Entry 1P3L (X-ray diffraction, 2.40 A resolution); this record covers chains A and E of the 10 polymer chains in the assembly.

Chain A:
Name: Histone H3
From: Xenopus laevis
UniProt: Q7ZT64 (Q7ZT64_9ZZZZ); residues 401-535 here correspond to UniProt positions 2-136 (UniProt number = residue number - 399)
Amino-acid sequence (135 residues; each row starts with the number of its first residue):
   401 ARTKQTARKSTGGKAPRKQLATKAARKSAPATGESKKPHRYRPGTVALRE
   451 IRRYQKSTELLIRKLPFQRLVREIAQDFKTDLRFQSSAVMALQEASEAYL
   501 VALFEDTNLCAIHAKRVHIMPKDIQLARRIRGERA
Unresolved in the structure: 401-437
Differences from the reference sequence: conflict Glu434 (Gly35 in Q7ZT64), Ser435 (Val36 in Q7ZT64), Ala502 (Gly103 in Q7ZT64), His518 (Thr119 in Q7ZT64)

Chain E:
Name: Histone H3
From: Xenopus laevis
UniProt: Q7ZT64 (Q7ZT64_9ZZZZ); residues 601-735 here correspond to UniProt positions 2-136 (UniProt number = residue number - 599)
Amino-acid sequence (135 residues; each row starts with the number of its first residue):
   601 ARTKQTARKSTGGKAPRKQLATKAARKSAPATGESKKPHRYRPGTVALRE
   651 IRRYQKSTELLIRKLPFQRLVREIAQDFKTDLRFQSSAVMALQEASEAYL
   701 VALFEDTNLCAIHAKRVHIMPKDIQLARRIRGERA
Unresolved in the structure: 601-636
Differences from the reference sequence: conflict Glu634 (Gly35 in Q7ZT64), Ser635 (Val36 in Q7ZT64), Ala702 (Gly103 in Q7ZT64), His718 (Thr119 in Q7ZT64)

Interface between chain A and chain E:
Residue-residue contacts (24; chain A residue first):
  Leu509(A) with Leu726(E), hydrophobic; Arg729(E)
  Cys510(A) with His713(E), hydrogen bond (backbone-side chain); Ile730(E), hydrophobic
  His513(A) with Cys710(E), hydrogen bond (side chain-backbone); Ala714(E); Arg716(E), hydrogen bond; Lys722(E); Asp723(E), salt bridge; Leu726(E)
  Ala514(A) with His713(E)
  Arg516(A) with His713(E)
  Lys522(A) with His713(E)
  Asp523(A) with His713(E), salt bridge
  Leu526(A) with His713(E)
  Ala527(A) with Ile730(E)
  Arg529(A) with Asp706(E), salt bridge; Leu709(E)
  Ile530(A) with Cys710(E), hydrophobic; Ala727(E); Ile730(E), hydrophobic; Arg731(E)
  Arg531(A) with Ile730(E)
  Ala535(A) with Asp706(E)
Other interface residues (no listed pair), chain A (15 interface residues in all): Asp506, Ala511
Other interface residues (no listed pair), chain E (14 interface residues in all): Glu705

Overview:
The interface between chain A and chain E involves 15 residues on one side and 14 on the other; the contacts
include 3 hydrogen bonds and 3 salt bridges. Polar pairs include His513(A)-Asp723(E), Asp523(A)-His713(E) and
Arg529(A)-Asp706(E).
Chain A and chain E are both Histone H3 (Xenopus laevis); the structure, Crystallographic Studies of
Nucleosome Core Particles containing Histone 'Sin' Mutants, was determined by X-ray diffraction (same
publication as 1P34, 1P3A, 1P3B, 1P3F, 1P3G, 1P3I and 4 further entries).
